8SYI - chains C and T of the 10 polymer chains in the assembly; structure by electron microscopy, 2.94 A resolution.

[Chain C]
Molecule: DNA-directed RNA polymerase subunit beta
Source organism: Synechococcus elongatus
Notes: EC 2.7.7.6
Reference sequence: Q31N17 (RPOB_SYNE7); residue numbers follow UniProt; this construct covers 1-1100
Chain sequence (1100 residues; row label = number of the first residue in the row):
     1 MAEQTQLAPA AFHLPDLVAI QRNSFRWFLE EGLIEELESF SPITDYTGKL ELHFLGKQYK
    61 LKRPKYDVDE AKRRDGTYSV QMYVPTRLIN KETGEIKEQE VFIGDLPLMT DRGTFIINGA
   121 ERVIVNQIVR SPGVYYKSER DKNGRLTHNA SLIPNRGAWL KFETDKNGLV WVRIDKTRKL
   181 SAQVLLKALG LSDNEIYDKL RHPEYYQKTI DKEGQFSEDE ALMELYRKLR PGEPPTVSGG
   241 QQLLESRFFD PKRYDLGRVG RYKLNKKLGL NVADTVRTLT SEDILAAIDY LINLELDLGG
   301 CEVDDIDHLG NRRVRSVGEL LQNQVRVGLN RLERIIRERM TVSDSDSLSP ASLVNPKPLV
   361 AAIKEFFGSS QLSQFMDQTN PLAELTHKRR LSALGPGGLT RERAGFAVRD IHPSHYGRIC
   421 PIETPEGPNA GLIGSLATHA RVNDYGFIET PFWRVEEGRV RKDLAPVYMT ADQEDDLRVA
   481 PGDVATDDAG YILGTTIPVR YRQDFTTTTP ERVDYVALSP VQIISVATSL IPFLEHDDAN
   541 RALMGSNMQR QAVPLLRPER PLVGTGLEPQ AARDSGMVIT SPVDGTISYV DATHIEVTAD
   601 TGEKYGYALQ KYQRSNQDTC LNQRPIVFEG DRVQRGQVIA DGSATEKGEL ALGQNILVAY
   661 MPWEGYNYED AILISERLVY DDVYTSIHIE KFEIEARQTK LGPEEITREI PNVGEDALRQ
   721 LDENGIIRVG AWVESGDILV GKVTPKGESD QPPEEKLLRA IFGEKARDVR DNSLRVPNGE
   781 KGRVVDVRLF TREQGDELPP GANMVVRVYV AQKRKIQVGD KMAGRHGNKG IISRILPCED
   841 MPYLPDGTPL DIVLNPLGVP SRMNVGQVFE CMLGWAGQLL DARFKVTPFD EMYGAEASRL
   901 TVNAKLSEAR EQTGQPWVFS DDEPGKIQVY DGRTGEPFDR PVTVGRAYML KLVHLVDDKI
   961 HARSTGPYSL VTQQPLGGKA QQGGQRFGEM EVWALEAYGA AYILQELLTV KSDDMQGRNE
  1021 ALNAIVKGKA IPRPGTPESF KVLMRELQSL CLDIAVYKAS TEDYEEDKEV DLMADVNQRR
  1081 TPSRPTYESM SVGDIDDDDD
Not modelled in the structure: 1-11, 749-765, 1090-1100

[Chain T]
Molecule: 40-nt DNA strand
Sequence (40 nucleotides; numbered 1 to 40; the number before each row is that of its first residue):
     1 GGGCAGTCGC CGTGTACCTC TCCTAGAGCA GCATGCGCCC
Not modelled in the structure: 38-40

[How chain C and chain T interact]
Residue-residue contacts (12):
  Asn118(C) with DC22(T), hydrogen bond to the phosphate
  Arg122(C) with DT21(T), phosphate contact
  Gly368(C) with DC22(T), sugar contact
  Ser369(C) with DC22(T), phosphate contact
  Phe375(C) with DC20(T), phosphate contact
  Glu402(C) with DT13(T), base contact
  Gly978(C) with DC18(T), phosphate contact
  Lys979(C) with DC18(T), hydrogen bond to the phosphate
  Gln985(C) with DC17(T), sugar contact
  Arg986(C) with DA16(T), salt bridge to the phosphate; DC17(T), hydrogen bond to the phosphate
  Gly988(C) with DA16(T), phosphate contact
Interface residues without a listed pair, chain C (13 interface residues in all): Gly984, Met990
Interface residues without a listed pair, chain T (8 interface residues in all): DT15

[Summary]
Chain C and chain T form an interface of 13 and 8 residues respectively; the contacts include 3 hydrogen bonds
and 1 salt bridge. Polar pairs include Asn118(C)-DC22(T), Lys979(C)-DC18(T) and Arg986(C)-DC17(T).
Chain C is DNA-directed RNA polymerase subunit beta (Synechococcus elongatus) and chain T is a 40-nt DNA
strand; the structure, Cyanobacterial RNAP-EC, was determined by electron microscopy, deposited together with
8URW and 8EMB.
